4YIO - chains A and B; structure by X-ray diffraction, 1.60 A resolution.

== Chain A (and B) ==
Molecule: Superoxide dismutase
From: Streptococcus thermophilus
Notes: EC 1.15.1.1; chain B of this document is another copy of the same molecule, construct and numbering; everything in this record applies to it too
UniProt: Q5M4Z1 (Q5M4Z1_STRT2); residues 0-199 here correspond to UniProt positions 20-219 (UniProt number = residue number + 20)
Amino-acid sequence (208 residues; numbered 0 to 207; the number before each row is that of its first residue; numbering starts at 0):
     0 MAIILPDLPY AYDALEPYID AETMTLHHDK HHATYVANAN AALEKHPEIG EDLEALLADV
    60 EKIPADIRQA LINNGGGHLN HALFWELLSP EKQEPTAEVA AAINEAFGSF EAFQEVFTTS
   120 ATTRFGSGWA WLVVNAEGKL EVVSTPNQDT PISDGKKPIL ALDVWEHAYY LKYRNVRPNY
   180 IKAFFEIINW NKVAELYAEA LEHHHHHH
Not modelled in the structure: 0, 203-207 (chain B: 0, 202-207)
Construct notes: expression tag (200-207)
Metal / ion sites: Fe ion: His26, His80, Asp162, His166

== Interface between chain A and chain B ==
Pairs across the interface (41):
  Glu21(A) - Arg173(B)  salt bridge
  Leu25(A) - Tyr169(B)
  Leu25(A) - Arg173(B)
  Leu25(A) - Asn174(B)
  Lys29(A) - Asn174(B)
  His30(A) - Glu165(B)
  His30(A) - Tyr169(B)  hydrogen bond
  His30(A) - Asn174(B)
  Tyr34(A) - Phe124(B)  hydrophobic
  Asn72(A) - Phe124(B)
  Phe124(A) - Tyr34(B)  hydrophobic
  Phe124(A) - Asn72(B)
  Phe124(A) - Gln147(B)
  Gly125(A) - Ser126(B)
  Gly125(A) - Asn146(B)
  Gly125(A) - Trp164(B)
  Ser126(A) - Gly125(B)
  Ser126(A) - Ser126(B)  hydrogen bond
  Asn146(A) - Phe124(B)
  Asn146(A) - Gly125(B)
  Gln147(A) - Phe124(B)
  Trp164(A) - Gly125(B)
  Trp164(A) - Glu165(B)
  Glu165(A) - His30(B)
  Glu165(A) - Trp164(B)
  Glu165(A) - Glu165(B)  hydrogen bond (side chain-backbone)
  Glu165(A) - His166(B)  salt bridge
  His166(A) - Glu165(B)  salt bridge
  His166(A) - Tyr169(B)
  Tyr169(A) - Leu25(B)
  Tyr169(A) - His30(B)  hydrogen bond
  Tyr169(A) - His166(B)
  Tyr169(A) - Leu170(B)  hydrophobic
  Leu170(A) - Tyr169(B)  hydrophobic
  Leu170(A) - Leu170(B)  hydrophobic
  Arg173(A) - Glu21(B)  salt bridge
  Arg173(A) - Leu25(B)
  Arg173(A) - Leu170(B)
  Asn174(A) - Leu25(B)
  Asn174(A) - Lys29(B)
  Asn174(A) - His30(B)

== Summary ==
Chain A and chain B each contribute 18 residues to their interface, with 4 hydrogen bonds and 4 salt bridges.
Polar pairs include Glu21(A)-Arg173(B), Glu165(A)-His166(B) and His30(A)-Tyr169(B). The Fe ion site is built
by His26(A), His80(A), Asp162(A) and His166(A).
Both chains are Superoxide dismutase (Streptococcus thermophilus). Entry 4YIO (X-ray structure of the
iron/manganese cambialistic superoxide dismutase from Streptococcus thermophilus) was determined by X-ray
diffraction (same publication as 4YIP).
